6L00 - chain A; structure by X-ray diffraction, 1.75 A resolution.

# Chain A
Molecule: Lysin
From: Enterococcus phage IMEEF1
UniProtKB: S5MRN1 (S5MRN1_9CAUD); residues 168-237 here = UniProt positions 168-237
Chain sequence (70 residues; each row starts with the number of its first residue):
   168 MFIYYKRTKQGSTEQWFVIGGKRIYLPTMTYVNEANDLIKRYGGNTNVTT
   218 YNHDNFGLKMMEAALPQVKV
What the authors report for this chain:
  - self-association interface (contacts with another copy of this molecule); pairs are residue here / residue on that copy: F184-M227 (hydrophobic contact), K189-A231, I191-M227 (hydrophobic contact), L193-M227 (hydrophobic contact), E201-N222 (hydrogen bond), R208-N212 (hydrogen bond), Y218-R208 (hydrogen bond), Y218-Y209 (hydrogen bond)
  - mutagenesis - F184R/Y218A: abolished growth
  - mutagenesis - R190E: abolished catalytic activity

# In short
The paper reports that F184R/Y218A abolish growth; a self-association interface involving F184, K189 and I191
among others.
Chain A is Lysin (Enterococcus phage IMEEF1); the structure, Crystal structure of the cell-wall binding domain
(CBD) of endolysin LysIME-EF1, was determined by X-ray diffraction, deposited together with 6IST.
